PDB entry 8IMJ | electron microscopy, 2.59 A resolution | chains 0 and x of the 52 polymer chains in the assembly

# Chain 0
Molecule: ApcE
Organism: Anthocerotibacter panamensis
Chain sequence (1136 residues; row label = number of the first residue in the row):
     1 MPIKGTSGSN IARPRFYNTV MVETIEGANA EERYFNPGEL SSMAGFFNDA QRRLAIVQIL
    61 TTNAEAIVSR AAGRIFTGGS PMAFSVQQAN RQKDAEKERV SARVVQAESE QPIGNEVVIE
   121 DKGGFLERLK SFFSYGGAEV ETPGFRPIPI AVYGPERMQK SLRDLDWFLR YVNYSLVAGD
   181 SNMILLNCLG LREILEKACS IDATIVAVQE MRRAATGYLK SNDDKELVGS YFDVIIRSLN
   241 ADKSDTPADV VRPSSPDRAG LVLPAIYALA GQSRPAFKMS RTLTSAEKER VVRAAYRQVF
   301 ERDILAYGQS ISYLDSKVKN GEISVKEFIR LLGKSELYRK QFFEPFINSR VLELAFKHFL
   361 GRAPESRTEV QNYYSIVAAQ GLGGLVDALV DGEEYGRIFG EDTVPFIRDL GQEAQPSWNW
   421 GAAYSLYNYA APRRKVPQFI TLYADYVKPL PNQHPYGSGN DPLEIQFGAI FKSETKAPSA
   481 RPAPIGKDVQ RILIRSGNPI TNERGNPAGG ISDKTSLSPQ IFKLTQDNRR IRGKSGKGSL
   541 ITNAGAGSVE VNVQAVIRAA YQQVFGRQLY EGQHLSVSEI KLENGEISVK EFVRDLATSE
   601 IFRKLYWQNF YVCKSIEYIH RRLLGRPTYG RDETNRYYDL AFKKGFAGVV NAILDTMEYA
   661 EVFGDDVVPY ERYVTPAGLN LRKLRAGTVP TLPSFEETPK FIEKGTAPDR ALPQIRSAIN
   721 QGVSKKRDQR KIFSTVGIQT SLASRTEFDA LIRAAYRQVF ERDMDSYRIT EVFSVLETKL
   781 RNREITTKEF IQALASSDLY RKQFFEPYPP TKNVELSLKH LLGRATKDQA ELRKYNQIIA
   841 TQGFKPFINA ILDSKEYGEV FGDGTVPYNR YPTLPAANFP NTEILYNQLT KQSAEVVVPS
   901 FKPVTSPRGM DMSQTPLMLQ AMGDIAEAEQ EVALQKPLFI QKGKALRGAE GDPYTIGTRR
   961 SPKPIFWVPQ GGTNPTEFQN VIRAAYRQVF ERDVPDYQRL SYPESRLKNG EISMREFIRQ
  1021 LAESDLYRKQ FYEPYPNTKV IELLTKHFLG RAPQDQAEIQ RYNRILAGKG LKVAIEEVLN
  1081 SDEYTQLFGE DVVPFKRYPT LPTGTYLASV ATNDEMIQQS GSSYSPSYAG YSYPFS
Disordered / not traced: 1, 78-146, 530-548, 1135-1136
Ligand contacts:
  - phycocyanobilin (CYC), molecule 1: Pro14, Phe16, Leu261, Leu263, Tyr267, Leu410, Glu413, Ala414, Gln415, Pro416, Ser417, Trp418, Trp420
  - phycocyanobilin (CYC), molecule 2: Phe76, Ile148, Arg157, Lys160, Ser161, Arg163, Asp164, Leu165, Trp167, Phe168, Tyr171, Asn187, Leu191, Ile194, Leu195, Ala198, Cys199, Ala203, Thr204
  - phycocyanobilin (CYC), molecule 3: Arg302, Tyr307, Tyr429, Arg433
  - phycocyanobilin (CYC), molecule 4: Ile347, Asn348, Ser349, Arg367, Val370, Gln371, Tyr374, Ile440
  - phycocyanobilin (CYC), molecule 5: Tyr456, Tyr611, Val612, Cys613, Arg631, Thr634, Asn635, Tyr638
  - phycocyanobilin (CYC), molecule 6: Ile465, Gln466, Phe467, Gly468, Arg567
  - phycocyanobilin (CYC), molecule 7: Ile492, Leu493, Ile494, Arg495, Pro499, Asn502, Arg504
  - phycocyanobilin (CYC), molecule 8: Gly722, Val723, Arg727, Thr873, Leu874, Pro875, Ala876, Phe879
  - phycocyanobilin (CYC), molecule 9: Ser741, Leu742, Val775, Thr778, Lys779, Arg781, Asn782, Glu784
  - phycocyanobilin (CYC), molecule 10: Arg762, Leu889, Thr890, Lys891
  - phycocyanobilin (CYC), molecule 11: Pro809, Pro810, Thr811, Gln829, Leu832, Arg833, Asn836, Ser900
  - phycocyanobilin (CYC), molecule 12: Ile956, Gly957, Thr958, Arg960, Tyr1098, Thr1100, Leu1101, Pro1102, Thr1103, Tyr1106
  - phycocyanobilin (CYC), molecule 13: Arg992, Met1116, Ile1117, Ser1120, Gly1121
  - phycocyanobilin (CYC), molecule 14: Tyr1002, Ser1005, Arg1006, Lys1008, Asn1009, Glu1011
  - phycocyanobilin (CYC), molecule 15: Pro1036, Asn1037, Thr1038, Gln1056, Ile1059, Gln1060, Asn1063

# Chain x
Molecule: ApcB2
Organism: Anthocerotibacter panamensis
Chain sequence (162 residues; row label = number of the first residue in the row):
     1 MQDAITSVIN TYDVQGKYFD TSAFDKLKAY YATGELRVRA AGTISANAAT IIKEASAKLF
    61 SNQPDLVRPG GNAYTTRRYA ACVRDMDYFL RYATYAMLAG DTSILDERVL NGLKETYNSL
   121 GVPISSTVQG IQAMKEVTGS LVGSGAAKEM GVYFDYLSSG LS
Ligand contacts:
  - phycocyanobilin (CYC), molecule 1: Leu59, Leu66, Asn72, Ala73, Arg77, Arg78, Ala81, Cys82, Arg84, Asp85, Met86, Tyr88, Phe89, Tyr92, Arg108, Val109, Leu113, Thr116, Tyr117, Leu120, Val122, Pro123, Ser126, Thr127
  - phycocyanobilin (CYC), molecule 2: Val67, Tyr74, Thr75, Thr76, Tyr79

# Interface between chain 0 and chain x
Pairs across the interface (31):
  Tyr1032(0) with Arg108(x), hydrogen bond (backbone-side chain)
  Glu1033(0) with Met1(x), hydrogen bond (side chain-backbone); Glu107(x); Arg108(x)
  Pro1034(0) with Glu107(x)
  Tyr1035(0) with Glu107(x); Arg108(x), hydrogen bond (backbone-side chain)
  Pro1036(0) with Glu107(x); Arg108(x); Asn111(x)
  Asn1037(0) with Tyr88(x), hydrogen bond; Arg108(x), hydrogen bond
  Val1040(0) with Arg108(x)
  Gln1056(0) with Leu120(x)
  Gln1060(0) with Arg77(x)
  Asn1063(0) with Arg84(x); Tyr88(x), hydrogen bond
  Arg1064(0) with Arg84(x)
  Ala1067(0) with Arg84(x); Tyr88(x), hydrogen bond (backbone-side chain)
  Ser1123(0) with Met1(x), hydrogen bond (side chain-backbone); Gln2(x); Asn10(x), hydrogen bond (backbone-side chain)
  Tyr1124(0) with Thr6(x), hydrogen bond; Ile9(x), hydrophobic; Asn10(x)
  Ser1125(0) with Asn10(x), hydrogen bond (backbone-side chain); Asp13(x), hydrogen bond
  Pro1126(0) with Asn10(x); Val14(x)
  Tyr1128(0) with Val14(x), hydrophobic
Other interface residues (no listed pair), chain 0 (19 interface residues in all): Thr1038, Leu1066
Other interface residues (no listed pair), chain x (17 interface residues in all): Arg91, Tyr92, Thr116

# Summary
19 residues of chain 0 and 17 residues of chain x are in contact; the contacts include 12 hydrogen bonds.
Among the polar pairs are Tyr1032(0)-Arg108(x), Glu1033(0)-Met1(x) and Tyr1035(0)-Arg108(x). One
phycocyanobilin molecule is bound between chain 0 and chain x.
Chain 0 is ApcE and chain x is ApcB2, both from Anthocerotibacter panamensis; the structure, A'1-A'2, A'3-A'4,
B1-B2, C1-C2 cylinder in cyanobacterial phycobilisome from Anthocerotibacter panamensis (Cluster B), was
determined by electron microscopy, deposited together with 8IMI, 8IMK, 8IML, 8IMM, 8IMN and 8IMO.
